PDB entry 7VAN | electron microscopy, 3.00 A resolution | chains C and F of the 12 polymer chains in the assembly

Chain C:
Molecule: V-type ATP synthase alpha chain
From: Thermus thermophilus HB8
Notes: EC 7.1.2.2
Reference sequence: Q56403 (VATA_THET8); residue numbers follow UniProt; this construct covers 1-578
Sequence (578 residues; row label = number of the first residue in the row):
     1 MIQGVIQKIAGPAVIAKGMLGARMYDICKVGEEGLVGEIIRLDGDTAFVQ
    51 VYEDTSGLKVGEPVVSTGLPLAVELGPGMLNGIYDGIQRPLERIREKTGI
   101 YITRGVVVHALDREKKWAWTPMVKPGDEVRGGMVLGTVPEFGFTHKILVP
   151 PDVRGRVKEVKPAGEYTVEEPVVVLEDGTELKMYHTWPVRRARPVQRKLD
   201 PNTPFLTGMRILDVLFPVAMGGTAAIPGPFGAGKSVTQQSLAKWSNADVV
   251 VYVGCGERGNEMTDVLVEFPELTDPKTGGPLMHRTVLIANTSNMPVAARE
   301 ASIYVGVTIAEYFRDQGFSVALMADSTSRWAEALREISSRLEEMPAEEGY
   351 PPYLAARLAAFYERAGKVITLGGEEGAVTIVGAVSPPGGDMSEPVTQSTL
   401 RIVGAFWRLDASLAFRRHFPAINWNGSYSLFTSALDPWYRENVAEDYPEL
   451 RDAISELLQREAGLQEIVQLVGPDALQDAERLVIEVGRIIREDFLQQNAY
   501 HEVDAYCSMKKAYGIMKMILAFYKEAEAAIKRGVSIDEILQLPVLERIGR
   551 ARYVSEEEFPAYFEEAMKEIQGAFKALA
Differences from the reference sequence: conflict A232 (Ser in Q56403), S235 (Thr in Q56403)
Ion coordination: Mg2+: S235 (together with ATP)
Ligand contacts: ATP (adenosine-5'-triphosphate): P229, F230, G231, A232, G233, K234, S235, V236, E257, R258, E261, F419, P420, Q497, N498, A499, Y500

Chain F:
Molecule: V-type ATP synthase beta chain
From: Thermus thermophilus HB8
Reference sequence: Q56404 (VATB_THET8); residue numbers follow UniProt; this construct covers 1-478
Sequence (478 residues; each row starts with the number of its first residue):
     1 MDLLKKEYTGITYISGPLLFVENAKDLAYGAIVDIKDGTGRVRGGQVIEV
    51 SEEYAVIQVFEETTGLDLATTSVSLVEDVARLGVSKEMLGRRFNGIGKPI
   101 DGLPPITPEKRLPITGLPLNPVARRKPEQFIQTGISTIDVMNTLVRGQKL
   151 PIFSGSGLPANEIAAQIARQATVRPDLSGEGEKEEPFAVVFAAMGITQRE
   201 LSYFIQEFERTGALSRSVLFLNKADDPTIERILTPRMALTVAEYLAFEHD
   251 YHVLVILTDMTNYCEALREIGAAREEIPGRRGYPGYMYTDLATIYERAGV
   301 VEGKKGSVTQIPILSMPDDDRTHPIPDLTGYITEGQIQLSRELHRKGIYP
   351 PIDPLPSLSRLMNNGVGKGKTREDHKQVSDQLYSAYANGVDIRKLVAIIG
   401 EDALTENDRRYLQFADAFERFFINQGQQNRSIEESLQIAWALLSMLPQGE
   451 LKRISKDHIGKYYGQKLEEIWGAPQALD
Not modelled in the structure: 1, 473-478
Ligand contacts: ADP (adenosine-5'-diphosphate): L358, R360, N363

Chain C / chain F interface:
Pairs across the interface (45):
  G21(C) with D67(F); A69(F)
  A22(C) with D67(F)
  R23(C) with G65(F); L66(F)
  M24(C) with T63(F); G65(F), hydrogen bond (backbone-backbone); L66(F), hydrogen bond (backbone-backbone)
  Y25(C) with T64(F)
  R41(C) with Y13(F), hydrogen bond; I14(F); S15(F), hydrogen bond
  L42(C) with Y13(F); I14(F), hydrogen bond (backbone-backbone); L66(F); L68(F), hydrophobic
  D43(C) with T12(F); Y13(F)
  G44(C) with T12(F), hydrogen bond (backbone-backbone); L68(F)
  D200(C) with S202(F); Q206(F)
  M344(C) with A272(F); E275(F)
  A346(C) with R268(F)
  E347(C) with R281(F)
  P352(C) with E269(F); A272(F), hydrophobic
  Y353(C) with E269(F)
  A356(C) with T228(F); E269(F)
  E363(C) with T197(F); Q198(F), hydrogen bond (side chain-backbone); A224(F)
  S392(C) with D318(F)
  Q397(C) with P317(F); D318(F)
  L400(C) with S156(F)
  R401(C) with T261(F); E265(F)
  N425(C) with R345(F), hydrogen bond (backbone-side chain)
  G426(C) with R345(F)
  Y428(C) with S156(F)
  L430(C) with R199(F)
  Q459(C) with R345(F), hydrogen bond (side chain-backbone)
Other interface residues (no listed pair), chain C (36 interface residues in all): L20, I40, K198, A359, A360, I402, V403, G404, F431, L470
Other interface residues (no listed pair), chain F (35 interface residues in all): G157, D225, E276, P278, K346, A397

In short:
The interface between chain C and chain F involves 36 residues on one side and 35 on the other; the contacts
include 9 hydrogen bonds. Polar contacts include R41(C)-Y13(F), R41(C)-S15(F) and E363(C)-Q198(F). Chain C
binds ATP. Ligands of chain F: ADP.
Here chain C is V-type ATP synthase alpha chain and chain F is V-type ATP synthase beta chain, both from
Thermus thermophilus HB8. Entry 7VAN (V1EG of V/A-ATPase from Thermus thermophilus, high ATP, state2-1) was
determined by electron microscopy (same publication as 7VAI, 7VAJ, 7VAK, 7VAL, 7VAM, 7VAO and 11 further
entries).
